Entry 8UHP (X-ray diffraction, 1.98 A resolution); this record covers chains L and C of the 3 polymer chains in the assembly.

# Chain L
Protein: hSC44.ck.20.N32F Fab light chain
From: Oryctolagus cuniculus
Notes: antibody fragment or engineered binder
Amino-acid sequence (218 residues; each row starts with the number of its first residue; a row labelled like 27A-27B holds insertion residues (27A, then the next letters in order)):
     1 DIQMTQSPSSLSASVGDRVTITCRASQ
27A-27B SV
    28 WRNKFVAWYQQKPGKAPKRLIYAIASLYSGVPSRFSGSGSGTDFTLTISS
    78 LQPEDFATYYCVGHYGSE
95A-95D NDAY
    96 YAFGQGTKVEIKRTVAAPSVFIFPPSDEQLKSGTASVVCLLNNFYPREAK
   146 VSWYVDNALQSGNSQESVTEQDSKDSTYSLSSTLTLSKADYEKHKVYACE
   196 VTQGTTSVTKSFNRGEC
Cystine bridges: Cys23-Cys88, Cys134-Cys194
From the paper describing this entry:
  - mutagenesis - N30F (KD <1.54x10-9 M): decreased binding to 3pTza peptide (chain C)

# Chain C
Protein: 3pTza peptide
Amino-acid sequence (9 residues; numbered 1 to 9; the number before each row is that of its first residue):
     1 AGAGXAGAG
Disordered / not traced: 1-3, 9
Modified / non-standard residues: UKD (3-(4-phosphono-1H-1,2,3-triazol-1-yl)-L-alanine) at position 5

# Interface between chain L and chain C
Contacting residue pairs - 18 pairs, chain L then chain C:
  Trp28(L) with Gly4(C), hydrogen bond (side chain-backbone); UKD_5(C); Ala6(C)
  Arg29(L) with Gly4(C)
  Phe32(L) with Gly4(C); UKD_5(C)
  His91(L) with UKD_5(C); Ala6(C), hydrogen bond (side chain-backbone)
  Tyr92(L) with Ala6(C)
  Gly93(L) with Ala6(C)
  Ser94(L) with Ala6(C); Gly7(C), hydrogen bond (backbone-backbone)
  Glu95(L) with Gly7(C); Ala8(C), hydrogen bond (backbone-backbone)
  Asp95B(L) with Ala6(C); Gly7(C), hydrogen bond (backbone-backbone)
  Ala95C(L) with Ala6(C)
  Tyr96(L) with UKD_5(C)
Other interface residues (no listed pair), chain L (12 interface residues in all): Asn95A

# Summary
The interface between chain L and chain C involves 12 residues on one side and 5 on the other, with 5 hydrogen
bonds. Polar pairs include Trp28(L)-Gly4(C), His91(L)-Ala6(C) and Ser94(L)-Gly7(C). The paper reports that
N30F of chain L reduces binding to 3pTza peptide (chain C).
Here chain L is hSC44.ck.20.N32F Fab light chain (Oryctolagus cuniculus) and chain C is 3pTza peptide. Entry
8UHP (anti-Phosphohistidine Fab hSC44.ck.20.N32F with 3pTZA peptide) was determined by X-ray diffraction (same
publication as 8UHH, 8UHJ and 8UHN).
